Entry 1H0N (X-ray diffraction, 2.40 A resolution); this record covers chain A.

# Chain A
Protein: Ribonucleoside-diphosphate reductase
Organism: Mus musculus
Notes: EC 1.17.4.1
Reference sequence: P11157 (RIR2_MOUSE); residue numbers follow UniProt; this construct covers 1-390
Sequence (390 residues; each row starts with the number of its first residue):
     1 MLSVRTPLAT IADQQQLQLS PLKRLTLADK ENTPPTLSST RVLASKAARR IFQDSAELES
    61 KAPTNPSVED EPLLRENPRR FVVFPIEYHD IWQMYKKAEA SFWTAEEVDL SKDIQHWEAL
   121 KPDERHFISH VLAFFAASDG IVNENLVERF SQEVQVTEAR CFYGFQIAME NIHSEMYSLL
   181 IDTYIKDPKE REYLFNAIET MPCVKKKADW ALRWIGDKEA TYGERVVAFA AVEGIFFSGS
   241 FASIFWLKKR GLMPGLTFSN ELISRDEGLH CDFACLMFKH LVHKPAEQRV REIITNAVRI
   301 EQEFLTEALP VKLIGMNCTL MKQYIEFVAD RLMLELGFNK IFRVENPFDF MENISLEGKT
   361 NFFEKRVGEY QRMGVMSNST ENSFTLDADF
Unresolved in the structure: 1-64, 353-390
Ion coordination: Co2+ site 1: Asp139, Glu170, His173, Glu267; Co2+ site 2: Glu170, Glu233, Glu267, His270

# Summary
Asp139, Glu170, His173 and Glu267 coordinate Co2+ site 1. Glu170, Glu233, Glu267 and His270 form the Co2+ site
2.
Chain A is Ribonucleoside-diphosphate reductase (Mus musculus); the structure, Cobalt substitution of mouse R2
ribonucleotide reductase to model the reactive diferrous state, was determined by X-ray diffraction (same
publication as 1H0O).
